Entry 7Z5J (electron microscopy, 2.58 A resolution); this record covers chains A and F of the 12 polymer chains in the assembly.

# Chain A
Name: Molybdenum storage protein subunit alpha
Organism: Azotobacter vinelandii DJ
Reference sequence: P84308 (MOSA_AZOVD); residue numbers follow UniProt; this construct covers 2-276
Amino-acid sequence (275 residues; each row starts with the number of its first residue):
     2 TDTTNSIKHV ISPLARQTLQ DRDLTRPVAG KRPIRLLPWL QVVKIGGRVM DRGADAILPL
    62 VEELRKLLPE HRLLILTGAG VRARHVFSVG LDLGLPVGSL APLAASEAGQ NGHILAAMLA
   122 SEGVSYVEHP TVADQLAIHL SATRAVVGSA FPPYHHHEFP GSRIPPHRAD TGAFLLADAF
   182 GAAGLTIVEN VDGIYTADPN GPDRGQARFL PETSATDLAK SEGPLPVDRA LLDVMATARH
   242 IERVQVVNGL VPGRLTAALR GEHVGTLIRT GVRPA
Not modelled in the structure: 2-4
Metal / ion sites: W8-O26 cluster W near Glu-129 (its only coordinating residue here); Mg2+: Glu-190, Pro-227 (together with ATP)
Small-molecule neighbours:
  - ATP: Lys-45, Gly-47, Gly-48, Arg-49, Gly-79, Ala-80, Gly-81, Arg-85, Ala-170, Asp-171, Glu-190, Asn-191, Val-192, Gly-194, Ile-195, Tyr-196, Thr-197, Ala-198, Asp-199, Pro-200, Asn-201, Pro-225, Leu-226, Pro-227, Val-228
  - IV9 (1,1,3,3,5,7,7,9,11,15,15-undecakis($L1-oxidanyl)-2$l4,4$l3,6$l5,8,10,12,14,16,17,18,19$l3,20,21,22,23-pentadecaoxa-1$l6,3$l6,5$l6,7$l6,9$l6,11$l6,13$l6,15$L6-octatungstapentadecacyclo[7.7.1.11,13.13,5.13,15.15,7.15,11.17,11.02,13.02,15.04,13.06,9.06,11.06,13.09,19]tricosane): Pro-103, His-156, His-157, His-158
  - W8-O26 cluster (IWO): Pro-103, Ala-106, Ser-107, Gly-110, Gln-111, His-114, Tyr-127, Glu-129, His-130, Pro-131, Ser-150, His-156
  - W10-O37 cluster (IWZ): Glu-129, Pro-131, Thr-132, Asp-135, Gln-136
  - W3-O10 cluster (IX3): Val-128, Thr-132, Gln-136, Ile-139, His-140

# Chain F
Name: Molybdenum storage protein subunit beta
Organism: Azotobacter vinelandii DJ
Reference sequence: P84253 (MOSB_AZOVD); numbering as in UniProt (aligned over 2-270)
Amino-acid sequence (269 residues; each row starts with the number of its first residue):
     2 ANSTAELEEL LMQRSLTDPQ LQAAAAAAAD FRILPDATVI KIGGQSVIDR GRAAVYPLVD
    62 EIVAARKNHK LLIGTGAGTR ARHLYSIAAG LGLPAGVLAQ LGSSVADQNA AMLGQLLAKH
   122 GIPVVGGAGL SAVPLSLAEV NAVVFSGMPP YKLWMRPAAE GVIPPYRTDA GCFLLAEQFG
   182 CKQMIFVKDE DGLYTANPKT SKDATFIPRI SVDEMKAKGL HDSILEFPVL DLLQSAQHVR
   242 EVQVVNGLVP GNLTRALAGE HVGTIITAS
Not modelled in the structure: 2-3
Metal / ion sites: W11-O35 cluster W near Asp-108 (its only coordinating residue here)
Small-molecule neighbours:
  - ATP (adenosine-5'-triphosphate): Lys-42, Gly-44, Gly-45, Gln-46, Ser-47, Gly-77, Ala-78, Gly-79, Arg-83, Thr-169, Asp-170, Lys-189, Asp-190, Glu-191, Gly-193, Leu-194, Tyr-195, Thr-196, Ala-197, Asn-198, Pro-199, Lys-200, Asp-223, Ser-224, Ile-225
  - tungstate cluster (IHW): Pro-124, Val-125, Val-126, Gly-127, Gly-128, Ser-132, Val-134, Pro-135
  - IV9 (1,1,3,3,5,7,7,9,11,15,15-undecakis($L1-oxidanyl)-2$l4,4$l3,6$l5,8,10,12,14,16,17,18,19$l3,20,21,22,23-pentadecaoxa-1$l6,3$l6,5$l6,7$l6,9$l6,11$l6,13$l6,15$L6-octatungstapentadecacyclo[7.7.1.11,13.13,5.13,15.15,7.15,11.17,11.02,13.02,15.04,13.06,9.06,11.06,13.09,19]tricosane): Gly-127, Gly-128, Ala-129, Gly-130, Leu-131, Pro-151, Leu-176, Phe-180
  - W11-O35 cluster (IWL): Ser-104, Asp-108, Gly-127, Gly-128, Phe-146, Ser-147, Met-149, Lys-153
  - molybdate ion (MOO): Lys-42, Ala-78, Gly-79, Ala-82, Arg-83, Tyr-86, Met-149, Arg-168, Thr-169, Glu-227

# How chain A and chain F interact
Residue-residue contacts (38):
  Met-51(A) with Ile-88(F)
  Asp-52(A) with His-84(F); Ile-88(F)
  Ala-55(A) with Gly-91(F); Leu-92(F), hydrophobic
  Leu-59(A) with Leu-92(F), hydrophobic
  Val-82(A) with His-84(F)
  Arg-83(A) with Arg-81(F); His-84(F), hydrogen bond; Leu-85(F)
  His-86(A) with Asp-50(F); Thr-80(F); Arg-81(F), hydrogen bond
  Val-90(A) with Ile-49(F); Met-113(F), hydrophobic
  Asp-93(A) with Arg-51(F); Gly-52(F); Arg-53(F), hydrogen bond (side chain-backbone)
  Leu-94(A) with Gly-52(F); Arg-53(F); Tyr-57(F), hydrogen bond (backbone-side chain); Met-113(F), hydrophobic
  Leu-96(A) with Met-113(F), hydrophobic; Gln-116(F)
  Ser-100(A) with Gln-116(F), hydrogen bond
  Leu-104(A) with Gln-109(F); Met-113(F), hydrophobic
  Ser-107(A) with Ser-105(F); Gln-109(F)
  Glu-108(A) with Gln-109(F), hydrogen bond
  Gln-111(A) with Gln-101(F); Leu-102(F); Ser-105(F)
  Ile-115(A) with Leu-92(F), hydrophobic
  Ala-118(A) with Leu-94(F), hydrophobic
  Met-119(A) with Leu-92(F); Leu-94(F), hydrophobic
  His-157(A) with Gln-116(F), hydrogen bond
Interface residues without a listed pair, chain A (26 interface residues in all): Gly-54, Ile-58, Val-87, Gly-91, Gly-95, Ala-105
Interface residues without a listed pair, chain F (24 interface residues in all): Ala-54, Val-56, Ala-112, Leu-117

# In short
26 residues of chain A face 24 of chain F across their interface; the contacts include 7 hydrogen bonds. Polar
pairs include Arg-83(A)/His-84(F), His-86(A)/Arg-81(F) and Asp-93(A)/Arg-53(F). Bound to chain A: compound
IV9, ATP, W8-O26 cluster, W10-O37 cluster and W3-O10 cluster.
Here chain A is Molybdenum storage protein subunit alpha and chain F is Molybdenum storage protein subunit
beta, both from Azotobacter vinelandii DJ. Entry 7Z5J (The molybdenum storage protein loaded with tungstate)
was determined by electron microscopy (same publication as 7ZR4, 7ZSE and 7ZQQ).
